4TU7 - chains B and P of the 4 polymer chains in the assembly; structure by X-ray diffraction, 2.09 A resolution.

# Chain B
Protein: Splicing factor U2AF 65 kDa subunit
Source organism: Homo sapiens
UniProtKB: P26368 (U2AF2_HUMAN); residue numbers follow UniProt; this construct covers 148-237, 258-336
Sequence (174 residues; row label = number of the first residue in the row; note: 20 numbers in that range are skipped by the numbering (no residue carries them; nothing is unmodelled there)):
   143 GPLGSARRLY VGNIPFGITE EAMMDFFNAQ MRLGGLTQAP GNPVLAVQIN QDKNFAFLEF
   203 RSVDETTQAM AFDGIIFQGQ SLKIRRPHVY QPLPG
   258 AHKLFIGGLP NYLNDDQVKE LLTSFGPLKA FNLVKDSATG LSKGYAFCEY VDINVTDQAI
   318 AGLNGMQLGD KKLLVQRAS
Sequence notes: expression tag (143-147); engineered mutation Val-231 (Asp in P26368)
Small-molecule neighbours:
  - n,N-bis(3-D-gluconamidopropyl)deoxycholamide (CPQ): Tyr-269, Leu-270, Gln-274, Glu-277, Leu-278, Leu-325, Gly-326
  - 1,4-diethylene dioxide (DIO), molecule 1: Arg-174, Pro-182, Gly-183
  - 1,4-diethylene dioxide (DIO), molecule 2: Lys-276, Leu-285, Lys-286, Ala-287, Phe-288
Swiss-Prot annotation at these positions:
  - modified residue: Lys-276 (5-hydroxylysine), Ser-294 (Phosphoserine)
  - natural variant: Arg-149 (R149W: In DEVDFB)
What the authors report for this chain:
  - binding site for the 7-nt DNA strand (chain P): Arg-150, His-230

# Chain P
Molecule: 7-nt DNA strand
Sequence (7 nucleotides; row label = number of the first residue in the row):
     1 UUUUUUU
Modified positions: BRU (5-bromo-2'-deoxyuridine-5'-monophosphate) at position 5

# How chain B and chain P interact
Pairs across the interface (25; chain B residue first):
  Lys-260(B) with DU4(P), hydrogen bond to the base
  Phe-262(B) with DU2(P), base contact; DU3(P), stacking on the base
  Gly-264(B) with DU2(P), base contact
  Gly-265(B) with DU1(P), base contact; DU2(P), hydrogen bond to the base
  Leu-266(B) with DU2(P), base contact
  Asn-289(B) with DU4(P), hydrogen bond to the base
  Val-291(B) with DU4(P), base contact
  Lys-292(B) with BRU_5(P), phosphate contact
  Ser-294(B) with DU6(P), hydrogen bond to the phosphate
  Lys-300(B) with DU2(P), hydrogen bond to the base; BRU_5(P), salt bridge to the phosphate
  Gly-301(B) with DU2(P), base contact
  Tyr-302(B) with DU2(P), sugar contact; DU3(P), sugar contact; DU4(P), sugar contact
  Phe-304(B) with DU3(P), sugar contact; DU4(P), stacking on the base
  Lys-328(B) with DU1(P), base contact
  Lys-329(B) with DU1(P), hydrogen bond to the base
  Leu-331(B) with DU2(P), base contact
  Gln-333(B) with DU3(P), hydrogen bond to the base
  Arg-334(B) with DU3(P), base contact
  Ala-335(B) with DU3(P), hydrogen bond to the base

# In short
The interface between chain B and chain P involves 19 residues on one side and 6 on the other; the contacts
include 8 hydrogen bonds, 1 salt bridge and 2 aromatic stacking contacts. Among the polar pairs are
Lys-260(B)/DU4(P), Gly-265(B)/DU2(P) and Asn-289(B)/DU4(P). From the paper: a binding site for the 7-nt DNA
strand (chain P) at Arg-150(B) and His-230(B).
Here chain B is Splicing factor U2AF 65 kDa subunit (Homo sapiens) and chain P is a 7-nt DNA strand. Entry
4TU7 (Structure of U2AF65 D231V variant with BrU5 DNA) was determined by X-ray diffraction together with 4TU8
and 4TU9 from the same study.
